PDB entry 6OQT | electron microscopy, 3.10 A resolution | chains B and E of the 22 polymer chains in the assembly

[Chain B]
Name: ATP synthase subunit alpha
From: Escherichia coli
Notes: EC 7.1.2.2
UniProtKB: A0A073FQ32 (A0A073FQ32_ECOLX); residues 1-513 here = UniProt positions 1-513
Amino-acid sequence (513 residues; numbered 1 to 513; the number before each row is that of its first residue):
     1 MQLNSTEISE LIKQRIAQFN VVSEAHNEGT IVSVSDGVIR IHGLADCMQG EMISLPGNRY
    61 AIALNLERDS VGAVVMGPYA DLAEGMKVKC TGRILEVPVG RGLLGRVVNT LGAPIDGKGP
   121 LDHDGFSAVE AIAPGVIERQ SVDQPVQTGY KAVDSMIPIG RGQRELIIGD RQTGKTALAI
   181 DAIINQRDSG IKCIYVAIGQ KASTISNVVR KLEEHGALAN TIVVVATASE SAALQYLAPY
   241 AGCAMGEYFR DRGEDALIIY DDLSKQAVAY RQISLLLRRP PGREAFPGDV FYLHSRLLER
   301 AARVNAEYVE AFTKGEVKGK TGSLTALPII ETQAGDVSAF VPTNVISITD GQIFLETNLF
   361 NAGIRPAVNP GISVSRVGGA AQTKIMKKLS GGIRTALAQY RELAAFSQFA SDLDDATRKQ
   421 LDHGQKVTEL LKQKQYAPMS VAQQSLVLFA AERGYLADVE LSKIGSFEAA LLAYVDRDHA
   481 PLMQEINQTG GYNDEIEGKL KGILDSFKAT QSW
Metal / ion sites: Mg2+: Thr176 (together with ATP)
Ligand contacts: ATP (adenosine-5'-triphosphate): Tyr150, Asp170, Arg171, Gln172, Thr173, Gly174, Lys175, Thr176, Ala177, Gln200, Glu331, Phe360, Arg365, Pro366, Gln433, Lys434, Gln435

[Chain E]
Name: ATP synthase subunit beta
From: Escherichia coli
Notes: EC 7.1.2.2
UniProtKB: A0A0F6CB56 (A0A0F6CB56_ECOLX); residues 0-459 here correspond to UniProt positions 1-460 (UniProt number = residue number + 1)
Amino-acid sequence (471 residues; each row starts with the number of its first residue; numbers below 1 keep their minus sign (Met-11 is residue -11)):
   -11 MRGSHHHHHH GMATGKIVQV IGAVVDVEFP QDAVPRVYDA LEVQNGNERL VLEVQQQLGG
    49 GIVRTIAMGS SDGLRRGLDV KDLEHPIEVP VGKATLGRIM NVLGEPVDMK GEIGEEERWA
   109 IHRAAPSYEE LSNSQELLET GIKVIDLMAP FAKGGKVGLF GGAGVGKTVN MMELIRNIAI
   169 EHSGYSVFAG VGERTREGND FYHEMTDSNV IDKVSLVYGQ MNEPPGNRLR VALTGLTMAE
   229 KFRDEGRDVL LFVDNIYRYT LAGTEVSALL GRMPSAVGYQ PTLAEEMGVL QERITSTKTG
   289 SITSVQAVYV PADDLTDPSP ATTFAHLDAT VVLSRQIASL GIYPAVDPLD STSRQLDPLV
   349 VGQEHYDTAR GVQSILQRYQ ELKDIIAILG MDELSEEDKL VVARARKIQR FLSQPFFVAE
   409 VFTGSPGKYV SLKDTIRGFK GIMEGEYDHL PEQAFYMVGS IEEAVEKAKK L
Disordered / not traced: -11 to -1
Construct notes: initiating methionine (-11); expression tag (-10 to -1); conflict Ala137 (Cys138 in A0A0F6CB56)
Ligand contacts: ADP (adenosine-5'-diphosphate): Gly150, Ala151, Gly152, Val153, Gly154, Lys155, Thr156, Val157, Tyr331, Phe404, Ala407, Phe410, Thr411

[Interface between chain B and chain E]
Pairs across the interface (47):
  Val32(B) - Gly47(E)
  Ser33(B) - Gln45(E)  hydrogen bond (side chain-backbone)
  Val34(B) - Gln44(E)
  Val34(B) - Gln45(E)  hydrogen bond (backbone-backbone)
  Ser35(B) - Gln44(E)
  Asp36(B) - Gln44(E)  hydrogen bond
  Asp36(B) - Arg260(E)  salt bridge
  Ala80(B) - Arg24(E)
  Ala80(B) - Val25(E)
  Asp81(B) - Arg24(E)
  Ala83(B) - Gln45(E)
  Glu84(B) - Gln19(E)
  Glu84(B) - Val22(E)
  Glu84(B) - Gln45(E)  hydrogen bond (backbone-side chain)
  Glu84(B) - Leu46(E)
  Glu84(B) - Gly47(E)
  Glu84(B) - Gly48(E)  hydrogen bond (side chain-backbone)
  Glu84(B) - Gly49(E)  hydrogen bond (side chain-backbone)
  Ile115(B) - Glu117(E)
  Arg171(B) - Phe312(E)
  Gln172(B) - Arg342(E)
  Lys201(B) - Glu280(E)
  Lys201(B) - Ala313(E)  hydrogen bond (side chain-backbone)
  Lys201(B) - His314(E)
  Ala202(B) - Leu119(E)  hydrophobic
  Ala202(B) - Glu280(E)  hydrogen bond (backbone-side chain)
  Ser206(B) - Tyr116(E)
  Val209(B) - Tyr116(E)
  Arg210(B) - Asn121(E)
  Ala228(B) - Glu280(E)
  Ser229(B) - Glu280(E)
  Arg271(B) - Ser263(E)  hydrogen bond
  Arg271(B) - Ala264(E)
  Gln272(B) - Pro269(E)
  Gln272(B) - Thr270(E)
  Gln272(B) - Glu273(E)  hydrogen bond
  Leu275(B) - Pro262(E)
  Leu275(B) - Ser263(E)
  Leu275(B) - Pro269(E)  hydrophobic
  Leu276(B) - Arg260(E)
  Arg278(B) - Gly259(E)  hydrogen bond (side chain-backbone)
  Arg278(B) - Met261(E)
  Pro281(B) - Met261(E)
  Ala285(B) - Ser263(E)
  Gln333(B) - Thr304(E)
  Gln333(B) - Ala309(E)
  Ala334(B) - Thr304(E)
Interface residues without a listed pair, chain B (43 interface residues in all): Tyr79, Leu82, Val107, Asp116, Gln200, Ser203, Asn207, Thr227, Glu230, Ser231, Ala232, Val268, Arg279, Asn361, Tyr436
Interface residues without a listed pair, chain E (41 interface residues in all): Tyr26, Ala113, Ser120, Ser122, Gln123, Lys144, Ala272, Gly276, Val277, Leu347, Arg358

[Overview]
The interface between chain B and chain E involves 43 residues on one side and 41 on the other, with 11
hydrogen bonds and 1 salt bridge. Polar contacts include Asp36(B)-Arg260(E), Ser33(B)-Gln45(E) and
Asp36(B)-Gln44(E). Ligands of chain B: ATP. Bound to chain E: ADP.
Here chain B is ATP synthase subunit alpha and chain E is ATP synthase subunit beta, both from Escherichia
coli. Entry 6OQT (E. coli ATP synthase State 1c) was determined by electron microscopy (same publication as
6OQR, 6OQS, 6OQU, 6OQV, 6OQW, 6PQV and 3 further entries).
